Entry 8J7S (electron microscopy, 2.84 A resolution); this record covers chains I and K of the 16 polymer chains in the assembly.

# Chain I
Protein: Piwi domain-containing protein
Source organism: Maribacter polysiphoniae
UniProt: A0A316E3U6 (A0A316E3U6_9FLAO); residue numbers follow UniProt; this construct covers 1-506
Chain sequence (506 residues; each row starts with the number of its first residue):
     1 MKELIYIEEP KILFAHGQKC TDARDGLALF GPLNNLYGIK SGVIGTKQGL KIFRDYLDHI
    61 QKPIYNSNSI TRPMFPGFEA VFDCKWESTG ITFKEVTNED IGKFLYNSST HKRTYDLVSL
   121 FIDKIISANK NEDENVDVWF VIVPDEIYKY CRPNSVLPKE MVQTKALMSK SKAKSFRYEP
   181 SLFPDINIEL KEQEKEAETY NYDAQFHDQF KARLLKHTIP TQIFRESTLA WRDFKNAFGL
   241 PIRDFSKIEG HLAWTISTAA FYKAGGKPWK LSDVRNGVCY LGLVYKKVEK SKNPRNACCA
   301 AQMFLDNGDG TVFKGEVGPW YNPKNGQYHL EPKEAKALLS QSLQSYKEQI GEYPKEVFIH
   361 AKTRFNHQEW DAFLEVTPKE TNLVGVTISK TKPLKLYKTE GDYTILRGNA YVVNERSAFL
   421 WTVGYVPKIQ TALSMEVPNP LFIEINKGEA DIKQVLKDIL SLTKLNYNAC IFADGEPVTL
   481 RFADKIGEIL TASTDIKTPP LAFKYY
Not modelled in the structure: 153-204
Reported in the primary citation:
  - binding site for the 19-nt RNA strand: Arg152, His207, Lys211, Gln222, Arg225, Thr228, Arg243, Lys263, Asn325, Gln327, Lys390, Lys395, Asn439, Asn466, Asn468, Arg481
  - binding site for the 24-nt DNA strand: Arg72, Lys247, Lys286, Lys362, Arg364
  - binding site for the 19-nt RNA strand: Lys485
  - self-association interface (contacts with another copy of this molecule): Tyr262

# Chain K
Molecule: 19-nt RNA strand
Sequence (19 nucleotides; numbered 1 to 19; the number before each row is that of its first residue):
     1 UGACGGCUCU AAUCUAUUA

# Chain I / chain K interface
Residue-residue contacts (39; chain I residue first):
  Tyr148(I) - U1(K)  phosphate contact
  Arg152(I) - U1(K)  salt bridge to the phosphate
  His207(I) - U1(K)  base contact
  Lys211(I) - U1(K)  base contact
  Thr221(I) - U1(K)  base contact
  Gln222(I) - U1(K)  hydrogen bond to the base
  Ile223(I) - U1(K)  hydrogen bond to the sugar
  Ile223(I) - G2(K)  phosphate contact
  Phe224(I) - U1(K)  sugar contact
  Phe224(I) - G2(K)  phosphate contact
  Arg225(I) - G2(K)  hydrogen bond to the phosphate
  Thr228(I) - G2(K)  hydrogen bond to the phosphate
  Arg243(I) - G2(K)  hydrogen bond to the base
  Phe245(I) - G2(K)  base contact
  His251(I) - G2(K)  base contact
  Leu252(I) - G2(K)  base contact
  Thr255(I) - G2(K)  sugar contact
  Thr255(I) - A3(K)  sugar contact
  Ile256(I) - G2(K)  sugar contact
  Lys263(I) - U1(K)  base contact
  Asn325(I) - A12(K)  hydrogen bond to the sugar
  Asn325(I) - U13(K)  sugar contact
  Gly326(I) - A12(K)  sugar contact
  Gly326(I) - U13(K)  sugar contact
  Lys390(I) - G6(K)  phosphate contact
  Lys395(I) - C7(K)  salt bridge to the phosphate
  Ser434(I) - G5(K)  hydrogen bond to the sugar
  Ser434(I) - G6(K)  sugar contact
  Asn439(I) - G6(K)  phosphate contact
  Asn439(I) - C7(K)  hydrogen bond to the phosphate
  Asn466(I) - C4(K)  hydrogen bond to the phosphate
  Asn468(I) - A3(K)  hydrogen bond to the phosphate
  Ala469(I) - A3(K)  sugar contact
  Ile471(I) - A3(K)  sugar contact
  Asp474(I) - G5(K)  phosphate contact
  Gly475(I) - G5(K)  hydrogen bond to the phosphate
  Arg481(I) - C4(K)  salt bridge to the phosphate
  Arg481(I) - G5(K)  salt bridge to the phosphate
  Tyr506(I) - U1(K)  base contact
Interface residues without a listed pair, chain I (36 interface residues in all): Gln327, Leu433, Ala473, Glu476, Lys485

# Overview
Chain I and chain K form an interface of 36 and 9 residues respectively, with 11 hydrogen bonds and 4 salt
bridges. Among the polar pairs are Gln222(I)-U1(K), Arg243(I)-G2(K) and Ile223(I)-U1(K). From the paper: a
binding site for the 19-nt RNA strand at Arg152(I), His207(I) and Lys211(I) among others; a binding site for
the 24-nt DNA strand at Arg72(I), Lys247(I) and Lys286(I) among others.
Chain I is Piwi domain-containing protein (Maribacter polysiphoniae) and chain K is a 19-nt RNA strand; the
structure, Structure of the SPARTA complex, was determined by electron microscopy.
